PDB entry 1R5I | X-ray diffraction, 2.60 A resolution | chains A and C of the 4 polymer chains in the assembly

== Chain A ==
Name: HLA class II histocompatibility antigen, DR alpha chain
Source organism: Homo sapiens
Notes: fragment: alpha chain of class II MHC (residues 26-206)
UniProtKB: P01903 (2DRA_HUMAN); residues 1-181 here correspond to UniProt positions 26-206 (UniProt number = residue number + 25)
Sequence (181 residues; row label = number of the first residue in the row):
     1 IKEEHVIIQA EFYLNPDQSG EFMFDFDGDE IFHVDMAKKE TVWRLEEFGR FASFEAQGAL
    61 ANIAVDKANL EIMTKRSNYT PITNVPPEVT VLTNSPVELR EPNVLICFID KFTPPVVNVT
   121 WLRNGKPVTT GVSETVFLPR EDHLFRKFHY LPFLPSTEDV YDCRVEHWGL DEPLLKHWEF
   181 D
Differences from the reference sequence: modified residue (23, 36, 73)
Modified positions: Mse23 (selenomethionine; parent Met); Mse36 (selenomethionine; parent Met); Mse73 (selenomethionine; parent Met)
Cystine bridges: C107-C163
UniProt features mapped onto this chain:
  - region: E179 to D181 (Connecting peptide)
  - site: Q9 (Self- and pathogen-derived peptide antigen), G49 (Self-peptide antigen), F51 (Self- and pathogen-derived peptide antigen), A52 (Self-peptide antigen), S53 (Self- and pathogen-derived peptide antigen), E55 (Pathogen-derived peptide antigen), N62 (Self- and pathogen-derived peptide antigen), N69 (Pathogen-derived peptide antigen), R76 (Self- and pathogen-derived peptide antigen)
  - glycosylation (N-linked (GlcNAc...) asparagine): N78, N118
From the paper describing this entry:
  - mutagenesis - K39A: unchanged binding to superantigen (citing earlier work)

== Chain C ==
Name: Hemagglutinin peptide
Notes: fragment: haemagglutinin peptide (residues 306-318)
UniProtKB: P11133 (HEMA_IAZH2); residues 306-318 here = UniProt positions 306-318
Sequence (13 residues; each row starts with the number of its first residue):
   306 PKYVKQNTLK LAT

== Chain A / chain C interface ==
Pairs across the interface (30; chain A residue first):
  Q9(A) - K310(C)
  Q9(A) - Q311(C)  hydrogen bond (side chain-backbone)
  E11(A) - T313(C)  hydrogen bond
  F24(A) - V309(C)
  I31(A) - Y308(C)
  W43(A) - Y308(C)  hydrophobic
  F51(A) - P306(C)
  A52(A) - P306(C)
  A52(A) - Y308(C)  hydrophobic
  S53(A) - P306(C)  hydrogen bond (backbone-backbone)
  S53(A) - K307(C)
  S53(A) - Y308(C)  hydrogen bond (backbone-backbone)
  F54(A) - Y308(C)
  E55(A) - K307(C)
  G58(A) - K310(C)
  N62(A) - K310(C)
  N62(A) - Q311(C)  hydrogen bond (side chain-backbone)
  N62(A) - N312(C)
  N62(A) - T313(C)  hydrogen bond
  V65(A) - T313(C)
  V65(A) - L314(C)
  V65(A) - K315(C)
  D66(A) - T313(C)
  N69(A) - T313(C)
  N69(A) - L314(C)  hydrogen bond (side chain-backbone)
  N69(A) - K315(C)
  N69(A) - L316(C)  hydrogen bond (side chain-backbone)
  I72(A) - T318(C)
  Mse73(A) - L316(C)  hydrophobic
  R76(A) - A317(C)  hydrogen bond (side chain-backbone)
Interface residues without a listed pair, chain A (20 interface residues in all): F22, F32

== Overview ==
Chain A and chain C form an interface of 20 and 13 residues respectively, with 9 hydrogen bonds. Polar pairs
include Q9(A)-Q311(C), E11(A)-T313(C) and N62(A)-Q311(C). The paper reports that K39A of chain A leaves
binding to superantigen unchanged.
Here chain A is HLA class II histocompatibility antigen, DR alpha chain (Homo sapiens) and chain C is
Hemagglutinin peptide. Entry 1R5I (Crystal structure of the MAM-MHC complex) was determined by X-ray
diffraction.
